PDB entry 9JXS | electron microscopy, 2.93 A resolution | chains I and A of the 13 polymer chains in the assembly

[Chain I]
Molecule: CRISPR system Cascade subunit CasC
Organism: Candidatus Cloacimonetes bacterium ADurb.Bin088
Reference sequence: A0A1V6F8B5 (A0A1V6F8B5_9BACT); numbering as in UniProt (aligned over 1-378)
Sequence (378 residues; row label = number of the first residue in the row):
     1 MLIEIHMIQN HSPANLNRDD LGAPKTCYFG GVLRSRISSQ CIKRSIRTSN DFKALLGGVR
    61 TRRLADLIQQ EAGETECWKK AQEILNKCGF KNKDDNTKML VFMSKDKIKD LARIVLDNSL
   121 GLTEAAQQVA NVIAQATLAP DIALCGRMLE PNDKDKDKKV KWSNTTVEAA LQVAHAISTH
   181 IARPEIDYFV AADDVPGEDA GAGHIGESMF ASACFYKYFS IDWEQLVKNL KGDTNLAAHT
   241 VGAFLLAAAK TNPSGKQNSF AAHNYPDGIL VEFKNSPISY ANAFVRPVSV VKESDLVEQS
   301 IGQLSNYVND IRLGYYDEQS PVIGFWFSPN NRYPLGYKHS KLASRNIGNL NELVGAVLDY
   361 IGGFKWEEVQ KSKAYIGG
Not modelled in the structure: 71-72, 79, 374-378

[Chain A]
Molecule: 61-nt RNA strand
Sequence (61 nucleotides; each row starts with the number of its first residue; numbers below 1 keep their minus sign (G-7 is residue -7)):
    -7 GUGAACCGGA UUGCCGUCAG GAAAUUAGGU GCGCUUAGCA GUAUUCCCCA CGCAUGUGGG
    53 G
Not modelled in the structure: 46, 53

[Interface between chain I and chain A]
Residue-residue contacts (42; chain I residue first):
  Leu16(I) with G20(A), phosphate contact
  Asn17(I) with A19(A), sugar contact
  Arg18(I) with A19(A), hydrogen bond to the sugar; G20(A), salt bridge to the phosphate; G21(A), salt bridge to the phosphate
  Asp19(I) with A19(A), base contact
  Asp20(I) with A19(A), hydrogen bond to the base; G20(A), base contact
  Lys25(I) with A19(A), hydrogen bond to the base
  Ser38(I) with A19(A), hydrogen bond to the phosphate
  Gln40(I) with U17(A), hydrogen bond to the sugar; U18(A), phosphate contact; A19(A), hydrogen bond to the phosphate
  Cys41(I) with U18(A), hydrogen bond to the sugar
  Lys43(I) with U17(A), salt bridge to the phosphate
  Arg44(I) with U18(A), hydrogen bond to the sugar
  Arg47(I) with U17(A), sugar contact; U18(A), salt bridge to the phosphate
  Arg60(I) with A16(A), hydrogen bond to the sugar; U17(A), hydrogen bond to the sugar
  Phe102(I) with A16(A), sugar contact
  Cys145(I) with A16(A), sugar contact
  Arg147(I) with A15(A), sugar contact
  Met148(I) with A15(A), base contact; A16(A), sugar contact
  Thr166(I) with A15(A), sugar contact
  Glu168(I) with A15(A), sugar contact
  Ala169(I) with A16(A), phosphate contact
  Tyr188(I) with G25(A), hydrogen bond to the base
  Phe189(I) with G23(A), sugar contact; G25(A), phosphate contact
  Val190(I) with G23(A), hydrogen bond to the sugar; C24(A), sugar contact; G25(A), hydrogen bond to the phosphate
  Ala192(I) with C24(A), base contact
  Ala202(I) with G25(A), base contact
  Ser254(I) with G21(A), phosphate contact
  Gly255(I) with G20(A), phosphate contact; G21(A), phosphate contact
  Lys256(I) with G21(A), phosphate contact
  Asn258(I) with G21(A), phosphate contact; U22(A), hydrogen bond to the phosphate
Other interface residues (no listed pair), chain I (34 interface residues in all): Gly146, Val167, Asp187, Ala191, His204

[In short]
Chain I and chain A form an interface of 34 and 11 residues respectively, with 14 hydrogen bonds and 4 salt
bridges. Polar pairs include Asp20(I)-A19(A), Lys25(I)-A19(A) and Tyr188(I)-G25(A).
Here chain I is CRISPR system Cascade subunit CasC (Candidatus Cloacimonetes bacterium ADurb.Bin088) and chain
A is a 61-nt RNA strand. Entry 9JXS (Cryo-EM structure of Cas5-HNH Cascade bound with dsDNA) was determined by
electron microscopy, deposited together with 8ZM3, 8ZOL, 8ZP9 and 8ZP7.
